9H9P - chains M and m of the 7 polymer chains in the assembly; structure by electron microscopy, 4.50 A resolution (low resolution: residue-level contacts below are approximate; hydrogen-bond / salt-bridge calls are withheld).

Chain M:
Protein: Isoform 3 of Gamma-tubulin complex component 2
Source organism: Homo sapiens
UniProtKB: Q9BSJ2 (GCP2_HUMAN), isoform Q9BSJ2-4; numbering as in UniProt (aligned over 1-930)
Chain sequence (930 residues; numbered 1 to 930; the number before each row is that of its first residue):
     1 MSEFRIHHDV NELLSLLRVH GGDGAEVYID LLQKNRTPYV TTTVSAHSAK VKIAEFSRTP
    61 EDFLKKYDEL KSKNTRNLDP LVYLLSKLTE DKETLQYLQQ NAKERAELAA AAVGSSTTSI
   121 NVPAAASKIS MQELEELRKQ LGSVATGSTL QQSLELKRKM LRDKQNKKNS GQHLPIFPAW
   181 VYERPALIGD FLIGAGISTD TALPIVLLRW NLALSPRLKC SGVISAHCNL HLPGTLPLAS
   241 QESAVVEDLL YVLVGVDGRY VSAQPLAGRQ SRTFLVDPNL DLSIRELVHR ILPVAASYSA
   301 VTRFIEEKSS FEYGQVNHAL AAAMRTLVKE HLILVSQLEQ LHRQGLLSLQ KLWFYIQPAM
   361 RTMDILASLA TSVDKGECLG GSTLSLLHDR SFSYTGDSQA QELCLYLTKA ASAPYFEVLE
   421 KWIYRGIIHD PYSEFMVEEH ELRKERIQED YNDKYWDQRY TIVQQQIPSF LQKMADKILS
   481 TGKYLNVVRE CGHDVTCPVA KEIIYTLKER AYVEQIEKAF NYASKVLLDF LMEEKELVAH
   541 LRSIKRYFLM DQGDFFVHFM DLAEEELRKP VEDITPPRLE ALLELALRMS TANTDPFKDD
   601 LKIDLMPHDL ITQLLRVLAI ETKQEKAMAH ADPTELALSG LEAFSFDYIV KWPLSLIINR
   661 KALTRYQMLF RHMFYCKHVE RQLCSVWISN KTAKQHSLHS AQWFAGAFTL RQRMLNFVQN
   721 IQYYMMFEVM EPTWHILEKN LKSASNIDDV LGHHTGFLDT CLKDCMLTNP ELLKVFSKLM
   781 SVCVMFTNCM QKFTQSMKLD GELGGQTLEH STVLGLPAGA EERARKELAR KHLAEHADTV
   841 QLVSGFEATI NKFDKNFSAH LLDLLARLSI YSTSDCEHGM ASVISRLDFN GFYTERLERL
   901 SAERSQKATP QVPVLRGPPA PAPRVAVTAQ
Not modelled in the structure: 1-3, 20-23, 37-38, 55-58, 76, 108-231, 267-270, 493-501, 621-638, 693-703, 794-845, 896-930
Swiss-Prot annotation at these positions:
  - modified residue: Y83 (Phosphotyrosine)

Chain m:
Protein: Tubulin gamma-1 chain
Source organism: Homo sapiens
UniProtKB: P23258 (TBG1_HUMAN); numbering as in UniProt (aligned over 1-451)
Chain sequence (451 residues; each row starts with the number of its first residue):
     1 MPREIITLQL GQCGNQIGFE FWKQLCAEHG ISPEAIVEEF ATEGTDRKDV FFYQADDEHY
    61 IPRAVLLDLE PRVIHSILNS PYAKLYNPEN IYLSEHGGGA GNNWASGFSQ GEKIHEDIFD
   121 IIDREADGSD SLEGFVLCHS IAGGTGSGLG SYLLERLNDR YPKKLVQTYS VFPNQDEMSD
   181 VVVQPYNSLL TLKRLTQNAD CLVVLDNTAL NRIATDRLHI QNPSFSQINQ LVSTIMSAST
   241 TTLRYPGYMN NDLIGLIASL IPTPRLHFLM TGYTPLTTDQ SVASVRKTTV LDVMRRLLQP
   301 KNVMVSTGRD RQTNHCYIAI LNIIQGEVDP TQVHKSLQRI RERKLANFIP WGPASIQVAL
   361 SRKSPYLPSA HRVSGLMMAN HTSISSLFER TCRQYDKLRK REAFLEQFRK EDMFKDNFDE
   421 MDTSREIVQQ LIDEYHAATR PDYISWGTQE Q
Not modelled in the structure: 1-2, 41-44, 55-59, 68-71, 87-100, 143, 174-182, 222-223, 277-287, 307-313, 368-371, 403-415, 446-451
Differences from the reference sequence: conflict A35 (Gly in P23258), L202 (Val in P23258)
Small-molecule neighbours: GDP (guanosine-5'-diphosphate): G11, Q12, C13, G101, N102, S140, A142, G144, T145, G146, S147, V171, P173, N207, L210, F225, I228, N229
Swiss-Prot annotation at these positions:
  - binding site (GTP): A142 to G148
  - modified residue: S131 (Phosphoserine)
  - natural variant: Y92 (Y92C: In CDCBM4), T331 (T331P: In CDCBM4), L387 (L387P: In CDCBM4)

Chain M / chain m interface:
Pairs across the interface (54; chain M residue first):
  K545(M) - Y248(m)
  M550(M) - Y248(m)
  D551(M) - G247(m)
  D551(M) - Y248(m)
  G553(M) - G247(m)
  G553(M) - N251(m)
  D554(M) - R47(m)
  D554(M) - N251(m)
  V557(M) - D252(m)
  D561(M) - R3(m)
  M589(M) - D49(m)
  C684(M) - I254(m)
  C684(M) - G255(m)
  C684(M) - A258(m)
  W687(M) - I257(m)
  W687(M) - I261(m)
  S689(M) - K163(m)
  F708(M) - T263(m)
  F708(M) - P264(m)
  R711(M) - P262(m)
  Q712(M) - P262(m)
  Q712(M) - P353(m)
  L715(M) - A258(m)
  N716(M) - S355(m)
  Q719(M) - M249(m)
  Q719(M) - S259(m)
  N720(M) - S355(m)
  N720(M) - Q357(m)
  Y723(M) - M249(m)
  Y723(M) - N250(m)
  Y723(M) - Q357(m)
  Y723(M) - V358(m)
  M726(M) - Y248(m)
  F727(M) - Y248(m)
  F727(M) - P330(m)
  F727(M) - V333(m)
  E728(M) - H334(m)
  E731(M) - Y248(m)
  E731(M) - P330(m)
  P732(M) - P330(m)
  S882(M) - H334(m)
  S885(M) - R341(m)
  R886(M) - L337(m)
  R886(M) - Q357(m)
  D888(M) - R341(m)
  F889(M) - R341(m)
  F889(M) - F348(m)
  F889(M) - A354(m)
  N890(M) - F348(m)
  N890(M) - I349(m)
  N890(M) - A354(m)
  F892(M) - W351(m)
  F892(M) - P353(m)
  Y893(M) - P353(m)
Interface residues without a listed pair, chain M (40 interface residues in all): K677, R681, I688, T692, T709, R713, Q722, G891
Interface residues without a listed pair, chain m (41 interface residues in all): Q197, D200, R265, I340, P350, G352, I356, L360, I444

Summary:
40 residues of chain M and 41 residues of chain m are in contact. Chain m binds GDP. From UniProt: 7
GTP-binding residues on chain m.
Chain M is Isoform 3 of Gamma-tubulin complex component 2 and chain m is Tubulin gamma-1 chain, both from Homo
sapiens; the structure, Spokes 12 and 13 of the human gamma-tubulin ring complex in complex with CDK5RAP2 and
docked ..., was determined by electron microscopy (same publication as 9H9Q and 9H9R).
